2Z3H - chains A and C of the 4 polymer chains in the assembly; structure by X-ray diffraction, 1.50 A resolution.

Chain A (and C):
Molecule: Blasticidin-S deaminase
Organism: Aspergillus terreus
Notes: EC 3.5.4.23; chain C of this document is another copy of the same molecule, construct and numbering; everything in this record applies to it too
UniProtKB: P0C2P0 (BSD_ASPTE); numbering as in UniProt (aligned over 1-130)
Sequence (130 residues; row label = number of the first residue in the row):
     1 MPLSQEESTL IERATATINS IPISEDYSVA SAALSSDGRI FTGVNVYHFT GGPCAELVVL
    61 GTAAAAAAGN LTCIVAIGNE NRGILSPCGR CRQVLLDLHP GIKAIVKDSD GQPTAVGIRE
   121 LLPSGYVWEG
Not modelled in the structure: 1-2, 125-130
Swiss-Prot annotation at these positions:
  - active site: Glu-56 (Proton donor)
  - binding site (substrate): Ser-28, Arg-82, Tyr-126, Trp-128
  - binding site (Zn(2+)): Cys-54, Cys-88, Cys-91
  - mutagenesis: Glu-56 (E56D: Loss of activity; E56Q: Loss of activity), Cys-91 (C91A: Loss of activity; C91S: Loss of activity)
Metal / ion sites: Zn2+: Cys-54, Cys-88, Cys-91
Ligand contacts: deaminohydroxy blasticidin-s (BLO; 1-(4-{[(3R)-3-amino-5-{[(Z)-amino(imino)methyl](methyl)amino}pentanoyl]amino}-2,3,4-trideoxy-D-erythro-hex-2-enopyranuronosyl)-4-hydroxypyrimidin-2(1h)-one): Glu-25, Asp-26, Ser-28, Val-29, Asn-45, Tyr-47, Cys-54, Ala-55, Glu-56, Arg-82, Leu-85, Ser-86, Pro-87, Cys-88, Cys-91

How chain A and chain C interact:
Pairs across the interface - 17 pairs, chain A then chain C:
  Tyr-47(A) / Tyr-47(C)  hydrogen bond
  Tyr-47(A) / Phe-49(C)  hydrophobic
  His-48(A) / Phe-49(C)
  Phe-49(A) / Tyr-47(C)  hydrophobic
  Phe-49(A) / His-48(C)
  Phe-49(A) / Gly-51(C)
  Phe-49(A) / Cys-54(C)  hydrophobic
  Phe-49(A) / Cys-88(C)  hydrophobic
  Thr-50(A) / Gly-51(C)
  Thr-50(A) / Cys-88(C)
  Thr-50(A) / Arg-90(C)  hydrogen bond (backbone-side chain)
  Gly-51(A) / Phe-49(C)
  Gly-51(A) / Thr-50(C)
  Gly-51(A) / Gly-51(C)
  Cys-54(A) / Phe-49(C)  hydrophobic
  Cys-88(A) / Thr-50(C)
  Arg-90(A) / Thr-50(C)  hydrogen bond (side chain-backbone)
Other interface residues (no listed pair), chain A (9 interface residues in all): Gly-52
Other interface residues (no listed pair), chain C (9 interface residues in all): Gly-52

Summary:
The chain A/chain C interface involves 9 residues from each chain, with 3 hydrogen bonds. Polar pairs include
Tyr-47(A)/Tyr-47(C) and Thr-50(A)/Arg-90(C). Bound to chain A: deaminohydroxy blasticidin-s. UniProt lists
active-site residue Glu-56(A), 4 substrate-binding residues, 3 Zn2+-binding residues and 2 mutagenesis sites
on chain A.
Chain A and chain C are both Blasticidin-S deaminase (Aspergillus terreus); the structure, Crystal structure
of blasticidin S deaminase (BSD) complexed with deaminohydroxy blasticidin S, was determined by X-ray
diffraction together with 2Z3G, 2Z3I, 2Z3J, 1WN5 and 1WN6 from the same study.
